Entry 7PF3 (electron microscopy, 4.00 A resolution); this record covers chains m and I of the 11 polymer chains in the assembly.

Chain m:
Protein: Histone H2A type 1-B/E
From: Homo sapiens
UniProt: P04908 (H2A1B_HUMAN); residues 0-129 here correspond to UniProt positions 1-130 (UniProt number = residue number + 1)
Amino-acid sequence (147 residues; row label = number of the first residue in the row; numbers below 1 keep their minus sign (His-17 is residue -17)):
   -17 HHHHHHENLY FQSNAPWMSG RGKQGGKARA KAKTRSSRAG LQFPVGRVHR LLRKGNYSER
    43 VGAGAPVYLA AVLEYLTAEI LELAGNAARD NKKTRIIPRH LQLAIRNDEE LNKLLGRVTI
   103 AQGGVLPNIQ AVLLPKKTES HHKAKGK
Disordered / not traced: -17 to 9, 119-129
Sequence notes: expression tag (-17 to -1)
UniProt features mapped onto this chain:
  - modified residue: Ser1 (N-acetylserine), Arg3 (Citrulline), Lys5 (N6-(2-hydroxyisobutyryl)lysine), Lys9 (N6-(2-hydroxyisobutyryl)lysine), Lys13 (N6-(beta-hydroxybutyryl)lysine), Lys36 (N6-(2-hydroxyisobutyryl)lysine), Lys74 (N6-(2-hydroxyisobutyryl)lysine), Lys75 (N6-(2-hydroxyisobutyryl)lysine), Lys95 (N6-(2-hydroxyisobutyryl)lysine), Gln104 (N5-methylglutamine), Lys118 (N6-(2-hydroxyisobutyryl)lysine), Lys119 (N6-crotonyllysine), Thr120 (Phosphothreonine), Lys125 (N6-crotonyllysine)
  - cross-link (Glycyl lysine isopeptide (Lys-Gly)): Lys13 (interchain with G-Cter in ubiquitin), Lys15 (interchain with G-Cter in ubiquitin), Lys119 (interchain with G-Cter in ubiquitin)

Chain I:
Molecule: 167-nt DNA strand
From: synthetic construct
Sequence (167 nucleotides; row label = number of the first residue in the row):
   572 CACTGGCCGC CTGGAGAATC CCGGTGCCGA GGCCGCTCAA TTGGTCGTAG ACAGCTCTAG
   632 CACCGCTTAA ACGCACGTAC GCGCTGTCCC CCGCGTTTTA ACCGCCAAGG GGATTACTCC
   692 CTAGTCTCCA GGCACGTGTC AGATATATAC ATCCTGTCAT GTAAGTA

How chain m and chain I interact:
Pairs across the interface - 17 pairs, chain m then chain I:
  Arg11(m) with DT612(I), hydrogen bond to the base; DT613(I), hydrogen bond to the sugar
  Ala12(m) with DG614(I), phosphate contact
  Lys13(m) with DT613(I), phosphate contact
  Ala14(m) with DT613(I), phosphate contact
  Lys15(m) with DT612(I), phosphate contact; DT613(I), hydrogen bond to the phosphate
  Thr16(m) with DT612(I), phosphate contact
  Arg17(m) with DT612(I), salt bridge to the phosphate
  Arg20(m) with DT613(I), salt bridge to the phosphate
  Gly28(m) with DA611(I), sugar contact; DT612(I), phosphate contact
  Arg29(m) with DA611(I), phosphate contact
  Arg32(m) with DA610(I), sugar contact; DA611(I), salt bridge to the phosphate
  Arg42(m) with DA620(I), hydrogen bond to the sugar
  Arg77(m) with DA601(I), sugar contact
Also at the interface, not in a pair above, chain m (14 interface residues in all): Ser18

Summary:
14 residues of chain m face 7 of chain I across their interface, with 4 hydrogen bonds and 3 salt bridges.
Polar pairs include Arg11(m)-DT612(I), Arg11(m)-DT613(I) and Arg42(m)-DA620(I).
Here chain m is Histone H2A type 1-B/E (Homo sapiens) and chain I is a 167-nt DNA strand (synthetic
construct). Entry 7PF3 (Nucleosome 4 of the 4x187 nucleosome array containing H1) was determined by electron
microscopy together with 7PET, 7PEU, 7PEV, 7PEW, 7PEX, 7PEY and 16 further entries from the same study.
